Entry 1E1T (X-ray diffraction, 2.40 A resolution); this record covers chain A.

# Chain A
Name: Lysyl-tRNA synthetase, heat inducible
Source organism: Escherichia coli
Notes: EC 6.1.1.6
UniProtKB: P0A8N6 (SYK2_ECO57); residues 1-504 here correspond to UniProt positions 2-505 (UniProt number = residue number + 1)
Amino-acid sequence (504 residues; each row starts with the number of its first residue):
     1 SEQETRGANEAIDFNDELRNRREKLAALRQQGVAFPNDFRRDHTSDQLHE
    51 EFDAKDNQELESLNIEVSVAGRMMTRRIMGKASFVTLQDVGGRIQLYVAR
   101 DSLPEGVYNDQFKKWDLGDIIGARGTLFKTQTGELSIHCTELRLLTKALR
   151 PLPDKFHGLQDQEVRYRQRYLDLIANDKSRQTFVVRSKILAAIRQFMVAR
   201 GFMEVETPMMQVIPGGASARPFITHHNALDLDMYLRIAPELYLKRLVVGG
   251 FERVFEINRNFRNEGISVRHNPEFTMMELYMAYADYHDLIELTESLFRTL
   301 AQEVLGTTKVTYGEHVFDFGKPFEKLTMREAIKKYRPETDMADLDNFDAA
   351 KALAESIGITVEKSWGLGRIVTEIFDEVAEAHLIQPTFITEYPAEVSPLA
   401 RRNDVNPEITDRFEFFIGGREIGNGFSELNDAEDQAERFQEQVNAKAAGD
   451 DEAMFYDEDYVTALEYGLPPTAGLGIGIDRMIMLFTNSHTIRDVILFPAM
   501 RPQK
Disordered / not traced: 1-10, 154-160, 503-504
Bound ions: Mg2+: Glu414, Glu421 (together with LAD, pyrophosphate)
Ligand contacts:
  - LAD (adenosine-5'-[lysyl-phosphate]): Gly216, Ala217, Ala238, Glu240, Arg262, Glu264, Arg269, His270, Asn271, Phe274, Met276, Glu278, Tyr280, Glu414, Glu421, Ile422, Gly423, Asn424, Gly425, Phe426, Glu428, Gly473, Leu474, Gly475, Ile476, Gly477, Asp479, Arg480, Ile491
  - pyrophosphate (POP): Arg262, Arg269, His270, Glu380, Glu414, Glu421, Arg480
Curated features (UniProtKB/Swiss-Prot):
  - binding site (Mg(2+)): Glu414, Glu421
  - modified residue (N6-acetyllysine): Lys113, Lys155

# Summary
Ligands of chain A: compound LAD and pyrophosphate. Glu414 and Glu421 coordinate Mg2+. UniProt lists
Mg2+-binding residues Glu414 and Glu421.
Chain A is Lysyl-tRNA synthetase, heat inducible (Escherichia coli); the structure, Lysyl-tRNA synthetase
(lysu) hexagonal form complexed with the lysyl_adenylate intermediate, was determined by X-ray diffraction
(same publication as 1E1O, 1E22 and 1E24).
